Entry 8VG2 (electron microscopy, 3.04 A resolution); this record covers chains A and I of the 12 polymer chains in the assembly.

# Chain A
Molecule: Histone H3.1
Source organism: Homo sapiens
Reference sequence: P68431 (H31_HUMAN); residues 0-135 here correspond to UniProt positions 1-136 (UniProt number = residue number + 1)
Chain sequence (136 residues; each row starts with the number of its first residue; numbering starts at 0):
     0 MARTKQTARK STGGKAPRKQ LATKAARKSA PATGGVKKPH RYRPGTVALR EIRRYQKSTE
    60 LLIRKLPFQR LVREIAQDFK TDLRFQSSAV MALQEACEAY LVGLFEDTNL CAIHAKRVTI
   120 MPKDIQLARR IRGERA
Not modelled in the structure: 0-35, 135
UniProt features mapped onto this chain:
  - modified residue: Arg2 (Asymmetric dimethylarginine), Thr3 (Phosphothreonine), Lys4 (Allysine), Gln5 (5-glutamyl dopamine), Thr6 (Phosphothreonine), Arg8 (Citrulline), Lys9 (N6,N6,N6-trimethyllysine), Ser10 (ADP-ribosylserine), Thr11 (Phosphothreonine), Lys14 (N6-(2-hydroxyisobutyryl)lysine), Arg17 (Asymmetric dimethylarginine), Lys18 (N6-(2-hydroxyisobutyryl)lysine), Lys23 (N6-(2-hydroxyisobutyryl)lysine), Arg26 (Citrulline), Lys27 (N6,N6,N6-trimethyllysine), Ser28 (ADP-ribosylserine), Lys36 (N6,N6,N6-trimethyllysine), Lys37 (N6-methyllysine), Tyr41 (Phosphotyrosine), Lys56 (N6,N6,N6-trimethyllysine) and 8 more in UniProt
  - lipidation: Lys18 (N6-decanoyllysine)

# Chain I
Molecule: 211-nt DNA strand
Sequence (211 nucleotides; row label = number of the first residue in the row):
     1 ATCCGAGATG GTACTTTGTG TCTCCTGCTC TGTCAGCAGG GCACTGTACT TGCTGATACC
    61 AGGGAATCAA TTGGTCGTAG ACAGCTCTAG CACCGCTTAA ACGCACGTAC GCGCTGTCCC
   121 CCGCGTTTTA ACCGCCAAGG GGATTACTCC CTAGTCTCCA GGCACGTGTC AGATATATAC
   181 ATCAGGCCAA CTTGTCTACG TTTAGTATGA T
Not modelled in the structure: 1-15

# Interface between chain A and chain I
Pairs across the interface (30):
  Lys36(A) with DC44(I), hydrogen bond to the phosphate; DT45(I), salt bridge to the phosphate
  His39(A) with DG46(I), sugar contact
  Arg40(A) with DG123(I), hydrogen bond to the base; DC124(I), hydrogen bond to the sugar
  Tyr41(A) with DG46(I), sugar contact; DT47(I), sugar contact; DG123(I), sugar contact; DC124(I), hydrogen bond to the phosphate
  Arg42(A) with DG123(I), sugar contact
  Pro43(A) with DC122(I), phosphate contact; DG123(I), sugar contact
  Gly44(A) with DC122(I), hydrogen bond to the phosphate; DG123(I), hydrogen bond to the phosphate
  Thr45(A) with DG123(I), phosphate contact
  Val46(A) with DG123(I), hydrogen bond to the phosphate; DC124(I), phosphate contact
  Ala47(A) with DG123(I), hydrogen bond to the phosphate
  Arg49(A) with DT47(I), sugar contact; DA48(I), salt bridge to the phosphate
  Arg53(A) with DA48(I), salt bridge to the phosphate
  Lys56(A) with DC49(I), salt bridge to the phosphate
  Arg63(A) with DA131(I), phosphate contact; DC132(I), salt bridge to the phosphate
  Lys64(A) with DC132(I), hydrogen bond to the phosphate
  Leu65(A) with DA131(I), phosphate contact; DC132(I), hydrogen bond to the phosphate
  Pro66(A) with DA131(I), sugar contact
  Arg69(A) with DA131(I), salt bridge to the phosphate
  Arg83(A) with DG140(I), hydrogen bond to the sugar
Interface residues without a listed pair, chain I (14 interface residues in all): DG139, DG141

# In short
The interface between chain A and chain I involves 19 residues on one side and 14 on the other, with 11
hydrogen bonds and 6 salt bridges. Among the polar pairs are Arg40(A)-DG123(I), Arg40(A)-DC124(I) and
Arg83(A)-DG140(I).
Here chain A is Histone H3.1 (Homo sapiens) and chain I is a 211-nt DNA strand. Entry 8VG2 (Cryo-EM structure
of FoxA1 and GATA4 in complex with H14 chromatosome) was determined by electron microscopy.
